Entry 7U0X (electron microscopy, 3.82 A resolution); this record covers chains A and L of the 7 polymer chains in the assembly.

Chain A:
Molecule: Spike glycoprotein
Source organism: Severe acute respiratory syndrome coronavirus 2
Reference sequence: P0DTC2 (SPIKE_SARS2); residues 1-1208 here = UniProt positions 1-1208
Amino-acid sequence (1208 residues; row label = number of the first residue in the row):
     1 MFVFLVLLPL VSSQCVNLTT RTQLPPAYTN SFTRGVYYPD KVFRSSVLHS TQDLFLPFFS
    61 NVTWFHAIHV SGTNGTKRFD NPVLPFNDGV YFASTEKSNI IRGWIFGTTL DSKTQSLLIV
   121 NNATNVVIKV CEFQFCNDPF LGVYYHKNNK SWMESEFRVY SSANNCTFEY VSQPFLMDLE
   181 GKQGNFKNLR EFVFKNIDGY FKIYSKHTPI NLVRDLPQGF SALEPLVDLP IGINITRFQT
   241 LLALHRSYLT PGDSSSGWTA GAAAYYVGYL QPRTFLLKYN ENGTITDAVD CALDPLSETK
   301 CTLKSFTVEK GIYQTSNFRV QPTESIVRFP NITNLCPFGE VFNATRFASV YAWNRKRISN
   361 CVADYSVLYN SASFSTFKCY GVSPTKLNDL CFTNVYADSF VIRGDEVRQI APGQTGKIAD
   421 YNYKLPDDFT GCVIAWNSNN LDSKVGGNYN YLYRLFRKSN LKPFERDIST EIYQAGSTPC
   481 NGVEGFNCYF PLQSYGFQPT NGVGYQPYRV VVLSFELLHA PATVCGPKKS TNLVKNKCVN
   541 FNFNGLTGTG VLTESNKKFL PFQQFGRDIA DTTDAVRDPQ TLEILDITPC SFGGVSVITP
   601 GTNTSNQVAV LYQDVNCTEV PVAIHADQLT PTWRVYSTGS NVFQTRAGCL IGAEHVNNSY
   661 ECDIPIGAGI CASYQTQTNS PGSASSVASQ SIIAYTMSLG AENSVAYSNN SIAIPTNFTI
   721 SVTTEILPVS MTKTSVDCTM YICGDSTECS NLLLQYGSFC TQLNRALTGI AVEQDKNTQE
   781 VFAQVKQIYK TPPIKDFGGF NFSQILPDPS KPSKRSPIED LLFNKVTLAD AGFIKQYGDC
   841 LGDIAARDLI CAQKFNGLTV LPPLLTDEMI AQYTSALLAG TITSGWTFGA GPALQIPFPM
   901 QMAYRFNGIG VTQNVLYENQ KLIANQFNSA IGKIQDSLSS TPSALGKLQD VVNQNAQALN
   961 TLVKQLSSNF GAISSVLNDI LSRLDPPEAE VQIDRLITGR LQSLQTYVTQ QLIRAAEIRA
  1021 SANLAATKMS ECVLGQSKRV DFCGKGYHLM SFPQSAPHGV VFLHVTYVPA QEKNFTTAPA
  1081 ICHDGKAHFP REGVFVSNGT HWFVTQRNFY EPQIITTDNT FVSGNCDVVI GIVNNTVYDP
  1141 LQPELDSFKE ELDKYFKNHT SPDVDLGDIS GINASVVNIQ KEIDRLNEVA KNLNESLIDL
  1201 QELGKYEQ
Not modelled in the structure: 1-13, 71-75, 624-632, 676-689, 829-851, 1150-1208
Construct notes: conflict Gly-682 (Arg in P0DTC2), Ser-683 (Arg in P0DTC2), Ser-685 (Arg in P0DTC2), Pro-817 (Phe in P0DTC2), Pro-892 (Ala in P0DTC2), Pro-899 (Ala in P0DTC2), Pro-942 (Ala in P0DTC2), Pro-986 (Lys in P0DTC2), Pro-987 (Val in P0DTC2)
Cystine bridges: Cys-15/Cys-136, Cys-131/Cys-166, Cys-291/Cys-301
Glycans and other covalent adducts: N-acetylglucosamine (NAG) linked to Asn-17, Asn-61, Asn-165, Asn-234, Asn-282, Asn-331, Asn-343, Asn-603, Asn-616, Asn-657, Asn-709, Asn-717, Asn-801, Asn-1074, Asn-1098, Asn-1134
UniProt features mapped onto this chain:
  - region: Asn-280 to Cys-301 (Putative superantigen), Arg-403 to Asp-405 (Integrin-binding motif), Asn-448 to Phe-456 (Immunodominant HLA epitope recognized by the CD8+), Pro-681, Ala-684 (Putative superantigen), Ser-816 to Tyr-837 (Fusion peptide 1), Lys-835 to Phe-855 (Fusion peptide 2), Asp-1163 to Glu-1202 (Heptad repeat 2)
  - site: Arg-815, Ser-816 (Cleavage)
  - glycosylation: Asn-17 (N-linked (GlcNAc...) (complex) asparagine), Asn-61 (N-linked (GlcNAc...) (hybrid) asparagine), Asn-74 (N-linked (GlcNAc...) (complex) asparagine), Asn-122 (N-linked (GlcNAc...) (hybrid) asparagine), Asn-149 (N-linked (GlcNAc...) (complex) asparagine), Asn-165 (N-linked (GlcNAc...) (complex) asparagine), Asn-234 (N-linked (GlcNAc...) (high mannose) asparagine), Asn-282 (N-linked (GlcNAc...) (complex) asparagine), Thr-323 (O-linked (GalNAc) threonine), Ser-325 (O-linked (HexNAc...) serine), Asn-331 (N-linked (GlcNAc...) (complex) asparagine), Asn-343 (N-linked (GlcNAc...) (complex) asparagine), Asn-603 (N-linked (GlcNAc...) (hybrid) asparagine), Asn-616 (N-linked (GlcNAc...) (complex) asparagine), Asn-657 (N-linked (GlcNAc...) (complex) asparagine), Thr-676 (O-linked (GlcNAc...) threonine), Thr-678 (O-linked (GlcNAc...) threonine), Asn-709 (N-linked (GlcNAc...) (high mannose) asparagine), Asn-717 (N-linked (GlcNAc...) (hybrid) asparagine), Asn-801 (N-linked (GlcNAc...) (hybrid) asparagine) and 6 more in UniProt
  - natural variant: Leu-5 (L5F: In strain: Iota/B.1.526), Ser-13 (S13I: In strain: Epsilon/B.1.427/B.1.429), Leu-18 (L18F: In strain: Beta/B.1.351, Gamma/P.1 and 1 more), Thr-19 (T19I: In strain: Omicron/BQ.1.1, Omicron/XBB.1.5 and 1 more; T19R: In strain: Delta/B.1.617.2, Omicron/BA.2 and 4 more), Thr-20 (T20N: In strain: Gamma/P.1), Leu-24 to Ala-27 (sequence variant, change not given here; In strain: Omicron/BA.2, Omicron/BA.2.12.1 and 6 more), Pro-26 (P26S: In strain: Gamma/P.1), Gln-52 (Q52H: In strain: Omicron/EG.5.1), Ala-67 (A67V: In strain: Eta/B.1.525, Omicron/BA.1), His-69 to Val-70 (deletion: In strain: Alpha/B.1.1.7, Eta/B.1.525 and 5 more), Gly-75 (G75V: In strain: Lambda/C.37), Thr-76 (T76I: In strain: Lambda/C.37), 82 further natural variant entries in UniProt
  - mutagenesis: His-69 to Val-70 (Increased incorporation of cleaved spike into virions), Asn-121 (N121Q: Partial loss of biliverdin affinity), Arg-190 (R190K: Partial loss of biliverdin affinity), Asn-234 (N234Q: Increased resistance to neutralizing antibodies), Asn-331 (N331Q: Reduced viral infectivity), Asn-343 (N343Q: Reduced viral infectivity), Leu-452 (L452R: Increased resistance to neutralizing antibodies. Decreases HLA binding to NF9 epitope. Increased binding affinity to human ACE2), Tyr-453 (Y453F: Decreased HLA binding to NF9 epitope. Increased binding affinity to human ACE2), Ala-475 (A475V: Increased resistance to neutralizing antibodies), Val-483 (V483A: Increased resistance to neutralizing antibodies), Glu-484 (E484D: Increased replication in human TMEM106B overexpressing cells), Phe-490 (F490L: Increased resistance to neutralizing antibodies and human covalescent sera neutralization), 12 further mutagenesis entries in UniProt
Reported in the primary citation:
  - mutagenesis - K417N (2-fold): decreased binding to 002-02 (from molecular simulation)

Chain L:
Molecule: mAb 002-13 Light chain
Source organism: Homo sapiens
Amino-acid sequence (216 residues; numbered 1 to 216; the number before each row is that of its first residue):
     1 NFMLTQPHSV SESPGKTVTI SCTRNSGSIA SNYVQWYQQR PGSAPTTVIY EDNQRPSGVP
    61 DRFSGSIDSS SNSASLTISG LKTEDEADYY CHSYDSDNVV FGGGTKLTVL GQPKAAPSVT
   121 LFPPSSEELQ ANKATLVCLI SDFYPGAVTV AWKADSSPVK AGVETTTPSK QSNNKYAASS
   181 YLSLTPEQWK SHRSYSCQVT HEGSTVEKTV APTECS
Cystine bridges: Cys-22/Cys-91, Cys-138/Cys-197

Chain A / chain L interface:
Contacting residue pairs - 7 pairs, chain A then chain L:
  Val-407(A) with Gln-54(L)
  Arg-408(A) with Tyr-50(L); Gln-54(L); Arg-55(L), hydrogen bond (side chain-backbone); Pro-56(L)
  Gln-414(A) with Ser-57(L)
  Thr-415(A) with Ser-57(L), hydrogen bond
Interface residues without a listed pair, chain A (5 interface residues in all): Asp-405
The authors on this interface:
  - epitope / paratope residues, chain A: Thr-415(A)

Overview:
Chain A and chain L each contribute 5 residues to their interface; the contacts include 2 hydrogen bonds.
Polar pairs include Arg-408(A)/Arg-55(L) and Thr-415(A)/Ser-57(L). N-acetylglucosamine is covalently linked to
Asn-17(A), Asn-61(A), Asn-165(A), Asn-234(A), Asn-282(A) and Asn-331(A) and 10 more. From the paper: K417N of
chain A reduces binding to 002-02; the epitope/paratope residue Thr-415(A).
Chain A is Spike glycoprotein (Severe acute respiratory syndrome coronavirus 2) and chain L is mAb 002-13
Light chain (Homo sapiens); the structure, SARS-Cov2 S protein structure in complex with neutralizing
monoclonal antibody 002-13, was determined by electron microscopy.
